6GYK - chains A and B of the 20 polymer chains in the assembly; structure by electron microscopy, 5.10 A resolution (low resolution: residue-level contacts below are approximate; hydrogen-bond / salt-bridge calls are withheld).

# Chain A
Protein: DNA-directed RNA polymerase II subunit RPB1
Organism: Saccharomyces cerevisiae (strain ATCC 204508 / S288c)
Notes: EC 2.7.7.6
UniProt: P04050 (RPB1_YEAST); residues 1-1733 here = UniProt positions 1-1733
Sequence (1733 residues; numbered 1 to 1733; the number before each row is that of its first residue):
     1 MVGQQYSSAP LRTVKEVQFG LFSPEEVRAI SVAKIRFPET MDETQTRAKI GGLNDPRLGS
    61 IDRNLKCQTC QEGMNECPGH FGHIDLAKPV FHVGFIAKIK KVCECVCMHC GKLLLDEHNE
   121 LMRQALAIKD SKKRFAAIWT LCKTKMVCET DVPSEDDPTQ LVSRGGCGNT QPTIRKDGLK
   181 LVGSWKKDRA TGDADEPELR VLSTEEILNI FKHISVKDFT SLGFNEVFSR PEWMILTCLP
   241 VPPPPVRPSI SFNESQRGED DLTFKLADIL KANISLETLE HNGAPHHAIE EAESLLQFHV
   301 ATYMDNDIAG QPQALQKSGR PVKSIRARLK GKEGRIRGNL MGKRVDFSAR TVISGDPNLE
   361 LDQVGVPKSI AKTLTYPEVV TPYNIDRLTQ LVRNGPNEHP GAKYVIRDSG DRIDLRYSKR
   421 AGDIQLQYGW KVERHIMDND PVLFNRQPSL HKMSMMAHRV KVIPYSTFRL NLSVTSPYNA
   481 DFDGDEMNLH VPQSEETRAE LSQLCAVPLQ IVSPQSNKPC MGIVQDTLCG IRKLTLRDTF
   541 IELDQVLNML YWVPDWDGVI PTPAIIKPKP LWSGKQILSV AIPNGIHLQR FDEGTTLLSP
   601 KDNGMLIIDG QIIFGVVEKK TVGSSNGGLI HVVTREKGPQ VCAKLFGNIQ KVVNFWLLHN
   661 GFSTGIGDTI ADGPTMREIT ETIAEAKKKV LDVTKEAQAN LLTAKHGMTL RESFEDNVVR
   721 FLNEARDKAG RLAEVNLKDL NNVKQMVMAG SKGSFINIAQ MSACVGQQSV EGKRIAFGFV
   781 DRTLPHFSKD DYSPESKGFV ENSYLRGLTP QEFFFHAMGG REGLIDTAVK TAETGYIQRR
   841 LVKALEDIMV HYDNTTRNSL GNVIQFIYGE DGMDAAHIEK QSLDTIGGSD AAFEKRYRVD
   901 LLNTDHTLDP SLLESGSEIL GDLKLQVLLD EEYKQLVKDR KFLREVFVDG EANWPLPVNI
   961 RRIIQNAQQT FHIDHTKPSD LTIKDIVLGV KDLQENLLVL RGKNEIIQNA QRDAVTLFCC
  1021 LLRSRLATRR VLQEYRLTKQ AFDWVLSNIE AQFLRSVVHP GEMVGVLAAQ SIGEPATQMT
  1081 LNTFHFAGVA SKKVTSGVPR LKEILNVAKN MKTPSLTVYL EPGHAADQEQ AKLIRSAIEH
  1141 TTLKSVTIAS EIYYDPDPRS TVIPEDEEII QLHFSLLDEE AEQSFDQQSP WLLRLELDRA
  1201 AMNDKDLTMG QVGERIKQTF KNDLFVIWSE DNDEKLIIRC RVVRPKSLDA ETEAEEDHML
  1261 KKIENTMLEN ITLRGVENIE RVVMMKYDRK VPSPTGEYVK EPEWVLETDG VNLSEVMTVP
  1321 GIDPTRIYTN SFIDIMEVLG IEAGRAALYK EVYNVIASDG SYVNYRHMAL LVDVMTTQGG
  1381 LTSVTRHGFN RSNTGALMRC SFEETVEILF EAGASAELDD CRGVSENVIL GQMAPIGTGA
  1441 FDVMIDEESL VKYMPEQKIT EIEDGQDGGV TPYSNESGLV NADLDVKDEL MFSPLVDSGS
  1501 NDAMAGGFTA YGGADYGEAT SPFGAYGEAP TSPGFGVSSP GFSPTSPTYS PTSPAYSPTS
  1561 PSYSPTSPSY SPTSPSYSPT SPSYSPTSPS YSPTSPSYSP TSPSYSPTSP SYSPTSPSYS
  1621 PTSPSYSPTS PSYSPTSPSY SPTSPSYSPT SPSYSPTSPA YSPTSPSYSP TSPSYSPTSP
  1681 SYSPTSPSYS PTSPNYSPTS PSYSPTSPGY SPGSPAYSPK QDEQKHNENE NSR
Not modelled in the structure: 1-2, 155-163, 188-196, 1080-1092, 1176-1186, 1244-1253, 1453-1733
Swiss-Prot annotation at these positions:
  - region: Pro248 to Asp260 (Lid loop), Asn306 to Lys323 (Rudder loop), Pro810 to Glu822 (Bridging helix)
  - binding site (Zn(2+)): Cys67, Cys70, Cys77, His80, Cys107, Cys110, Cys148, Cys167
  - binding site (Mg(2+)): Asp481, Asp483, Asp485
  - modified residue: Thr1471 (Phosphothreonine)
  - cross-link (Glycyl lysine isopeptide (Lys-Gly)): Lys695 (interchain with G-Cter in ubiquitin), Lys1246 (interchain with G-Cter in ubiquitin), Lys1350 (interchain with G-Cter in ubiquitin)
Ion coordination: Zn2+ site 1: Cys67, Cys70, Cys77, His80; Zn2+ site 2: Cys107, Cys110, Cys148, Cys167; Mg2+: Asp481, Asp485

# Chain B
Protein: DNA-directed RNA polymerase II subunit RPB2
Organism: Saccharomyces cerevisiae (strain ATCC 204508 / S288c)
Notes: EC 2.7.7.6
UniProt: P08518 (RPB2_YEAST); numbering as in UniProt (aligned over 1-1224)
Sequence (1224 residues; each row starts with the number of its first residue):
     1 MSDLANSEKY YDEDPYGFED ESAPITAEDS WAVISAFFRE KGLVSQQLDS FNQFVDYTLQ
    61 DIICEDSTLI LEQLAQHTTE SDNISRKYEI SFGKIYVTKP MVNESDGVTH ALYPQEARLR
   121 NLTYSSGLFV DVKKRTYEAI DVPGRELKYE LIAEESEDDS ESGKVFIGRL PIMLRSKNCY
   181 LSEATESDLY KLKECPFDMG GYFIINGSEK VLIAQERSAG NIVQVFKKAA PSPISHVAEI
   241 RSALEKGSRF ISTLQVKLYG REGSSARTIK ATLPYIKQDI PIVIIFRALG IIPDGEILEH
   301 ICYDVNDWQM LEMLKPCVED GFVIQDRETA LDFIGRRGTA LGIKKEKRIQ YAKDILQKEF
   361 LPHITQLEGF ESRKAFFLGY MINRLLLCAL DRKDQDDRDH FGKKRLDLAG PLLAQLFKTL
   421 FKKLTKDIFR YMQRTVEEAH DFNMKLAINA KTITSGLKYA LATGNWGEQK KAMSSRAGVS
   481 QVLNRYTYSS TLSHLRRTNT PIGRDGKLAK PRQLHNTHWG LVCPAETPEG QACGLVKNLS
   541 LMSCISVGTD PMPIITFLSE WGMEPLEDYV PHQSPDATRV FVNGVWHGVH RNPARLMETL
   601 RTLRRKGDIN PEVSMIRDIR EKELKIFTDA GRVYRPLFIV EDDESLGHKE LKVRKGHIAK
   661 LMATEYQDIE GGFEDVEEYT WSSLLNEGLV EYIDAEEEES ILIAMQPEDL EPAEANEEND
   721 LDVDPAKRIR VSHHATTFTH CEIHPSMILG VAASIIPFPD HNQSPRNTYQ SAMGKQAMGV
   781 FLTNYNVRMD TMANILYYPQ KPLGTTRAME YLKFRELPAG QNAIVAIACY SGYNQEDSMI
   841 MNQSSIDRGL FRSLFFRSYM DQEKKYGMSI TETFEKPQRT NTLRMKHGTY DKLDDDGLIA
   901 PGVRVSGEDV IIGKTTPISP DEEELGQRTA YHSKRDASTP LRSTENGIVD QVLVTTNQDG
   961 LKFVKVRVRT TKIPQIGDKF ASRHGQKGTI GITYRREDMP FTAEGIVPDL IINPHAIPSR
  1021 MTVAHLIECL LSKVAALSGN EGDASPFTDI TVEGISKLLR EHGYQSRGFE VMYNGHTGKK
  1081 LMAQIFFGPT YYQRLRHMVD DKIHARARGP MQVLTRQPVE GRSRDGGLRF GEMERDCMIA
  1141 HGAASFLKER LMEASDAFRV HICGICGLMT VIAKLNHNQF ECKGCDNKID IYQIHIPYAA
  1201 KLLFQELMAM NITPRLYTDR SRDF
Not modelled in the structure: 1-19, 77-83, 139-146, 152-162, 468-473, 503-508, 669-674, 715-722, 1224
Ion coordination: Zn2+: Cys1163, Cys1166, Cys1182, Cys1185

# Chain A / chain B interface
Residue-residue contacts (372; chain A residue first):
  Gln4(A) with Ala1157(B); Phe1158(B); Arg1159(B)
  Gln5(A) with Arg1159(B); Leu1175(B); Asn1176(B)
  Tyr6(A) with Leu1175(B)
  Ser7(A) with Arg1159(B); His1161(B); Phe1180(B); Gln1193(B)
  Ser8(A) with Asn1178(B)
  Ala9(A) with Ile1191(B); Gln1193(B)
  Pro10(A) with Ile1191(B); Tyr1192(B); Gln1193(B)
  Leu11(A) with Gln1193(B); His1195(B)
  Arg12(A) with Tyr1192(B); Gln1193(B); Ile1194(B); Thr1218(B)
  Thr13(A) with Thr1218(B)
  Val14(A) with Ile1194(B); Leu1216(B)
  Lys15(A) with Tyr1217(B); Thr1218(B); Arg1220(B)
  Glu16(A) with Arg1215(B); Leu1216(B); Tyr1217(B); Asp1219(B); Arg1220(B); Ser1221(B); Arg1222(B)
  Val17(A) with Arg1215(B); Leu1216(B)
  Gln18(A) with Thr1213(B); Pro1214(B); Arg1215(B)
  Phe19(A) with Thr1213(B)
  Gly20(A) with Ile1212(B); Thr1213(B)
  Leu21(A) with Asn1211(B); Thr1213(B)
  Phe22(A) with Leu1168(B); Met1208(B); Asn1211(B); Ile1212(B); Thr1213(B)
  Glu26(A) with Leu1168(B); Arg1215(B)
  Ala29(A) with Lys1183(B); Gly1184(B)
  Ile30(A) with Leu1168(B); Thr1170(B)
  Ser31(A) with Lys1183(B)
  Val32(A) with Lys1183(B)
  Thr46(A) with Asp921(B); Glu922(B)
  Asp62(A) with Leu925(B)
  Asn64(A) with Leu925(B); Gly926(B)
  Thr69(A) with Ile1172(B)
  Cys70(A) with Ala1173(B)
  Glu72(A) with Asn1176(B)
  Met74(A) with Arg1116(B)
  Asn75(A) with Arg1116(B); Phe1158(B)
  Glu76(A) with Phe1158(B); Arg1159(B)
  Pro78(A) with Lys1201(B); Gln1205(B)
  Phe81(A) with Met1208(B)
  Phe228(A) with Arg1215(B)
  Leu236(A) with Asn1211(B)
  Pro240(A) with Met1208(B); Asn1211(B)
  Pro242(A) with Ala1209(B)
  Pro245(A) with Tyr1198(B); Leu1202(B)
  Val246(A) with Leu1114(B); Gln1205(B); Glu1206(B)
  Pro248(A) with Val1113(B); Leu1114(B)
  Ser251(A) with Glu923(B)
  Asn253(A) with Tyr866(B)
  Glu254(A) with Ile918(B); Glu922(B); Glu923(B); Arg928(B)
  Ser255(A) with Tyr866(B); Ile870(B)
  Arg257(A) with Glu922(B)
  Met304(A) with Met1210(B)
  Ile325(A) with Glu1206(B)
  Arg326(A) with Met1210(B)
  Arg328(A) with Glu1206(B)
  Leu329(A) with Leu1203(B); Glu1206(B)
  Glu333(A) with Arg1129(B)
  Arg335(A) with Leu1114(B); Thr1115(B); Leu1202(B); Glu1206(B)
  Arg337(A) with Arg1129(B); Glu1132(B)
  Gly338(A) with Gln1117(B); Arg1129(B)
  Asn339(A) with Thr1115(B); Gln1117(B); Ala1199(B)
  Leu340(A) with Ala1200(B); Leu1203(B)
  Met341(A) with Gly1131(B); Glu1132(B); Arg1135(B)
  Gly342(A) with Phe1130(B); Gly1131(B)
  Lys343(A) with Gln1117(B); Arg1129(B); Phe1130(B); Leu1151(B); Ser1155(B); Asp1156(B)
  Arg344(A) with Gln1112(B); Pro1118(B); Val1119(B); Glu1120(B); Gly1127(B); Leu1128(B); Arg1129(B)
  Val345(A) with Gly1127(B); Leu1128(B); Phe1130(B); Arg1150(B)
  Asp346(A) with Arg1106(B); Met1111(B); Pro1118(B); Arg1150(B); Ala1154(B)
  Phe347(A) with Arg1106(B); Arg1108(B); Arg1150(B)
  Ser348(A) with Ala1105(B); Arg1106(B); Leu1128(B)
  Ala349(A) with His1104(B); Ala1105(B); Leu1128(B)
  Arg350(A) with Lys1102(B); Ile1103(B); His1104(B); Leu1128(B)
  Thr351(A) with Val1099(B); Ile1103(B)
  Val352(A) with Lys1102(B)
  Asp356(A) with Tyr833(B)
  Pro357(A) with Gly832(B); Tyr833(B)
  Asn358(A) with Tyr833(B)
  Ser369(A) with Ile1103(B)
  Ile370(A) with Ile1103(B)
  Thr373(A) with Ala1105(B); Ala1107(B)
  Leu374(A) with Ala1105(B); Arg1106(B); Ala1107(B)
  Thr375(A) with Arg1108(B)
  Glu433(A) with Arg1108(B)
  Leu443(A) with Met1138(B); Phe1146(B)
  Asn445(A) with Glu1134(B)
  Pro448(A) with Met1133(B)
  Ser449(A) with Met1133(B)
  His451(A) with Cys1137(B)
  Lys452(A) with Ala1140(B); His1141(B)
  Met455(A) with Glu1134(B); Cys1137(B); Met1138(B); His1141(B)
  Tyr465(A) with Ile976(B)
  Ser466(A) with Val1099(B); Ile1103(B)
  Thr467(A) with Gly977(B)
  Arg469(A) with Tyr833(B); Ile976(B); Gly991(B)
  Leu472(A) with Gln835(B); Glu836(B)
  Thr475(A) with Glu836(B)
  Ala480(A) with Glu836(B)
  Asp481(A) with Glu836(B)
  Phe482(A) with Gln835(B); Glu836(B); Asp837(B); Ser838(B)
  Asp483(A) with Lys987(B)
  Gly484(A) with Lys979(B); Thr989(B)
  Glu486(A) with Lys1102(B)
  Asn488(A) with Leu1128(B)
  His490(A) with Arg1150(B)
  Val491(A) with Arg1150(B)
  Pro492(A) with Phe1146(B); Arg1150(B)
  Gln493(A) with Glu1149(B)
  Ser494(A) with Glu1149(B)
  Thr497(A) with Ser1145(B); Phe1146(B); Glu1149(B)
  Glu500(A) with Ser1145(B)
  Leu501(A) with Phe1146(B)
  Cys505(A) with His1141(B)
  Val524(A) with Gln835(B)
  Gln525(A) with Gln835(B); Glu836(B); Asn1013(B); His1015(B)
  Asp526(A) with Cys829(B); Gln835(B); Asn1013(B); His1015(B)
  Thr527(A) with Gln835(B)
  Cys529(A) with His1015(B)
  Asn654(A) with Gln835(B)
  Leu658(A) with Tyr830(B); Asn1074(B); Leu1081(B)
  His659(A) with Asn1074(B); Thr1077(B); Leu1081(B)
  Asn660(A) with Leu1081(B); Met1082(B); Ala1083(B)
  Gly661(A) with Ala1083(B)
  Phe662(A) with Ala828(B); Cys829(B); Ile1085(B)
  Ser663(A) with Ile827(B); Phe1069(B); Gln1084(B); Ile1085(B); Phe1086(B)
  Thr664(A) with Pro1014(B); Phe1069(B); Phe1086(B)
  Gly665(A) with Leu1026(B); Phe1069(B); Phe1086(B)
  Ile666(A) with Leu1026(B); Leu1030(B); Arg1067(B)
  Ile670(A) with Arg1067(B)
  Asn742(A) with Phe1069(B)
  Met746(A) with Pro1018(B)
  Ser751(A) with His1015(B)
  Lys752(A) with His1015(B)
  Gly753(A) with Pro1018(B)
  Asn757(A) with Pro1018(B); Met1021(B)
  Gln760(A) with Gln763(B); Met1021(B)
  Met761(A) with Val1023(B)
  Glu771(A) with Gln513(B)
  Ala776(A) with Asn516(B)
  Gly778(A) with His515(B); Asn516(B); Thr517(B); Glu699(B)
  Phe779(A) with Asn516(B); Glu698(B); Glu699(B)
  Val780(A) with Glu699(B)
  Asp781(A) with Arg620(B)
  Arg782(A) with Glu698(B); Glu699(B); Ile701(B); Leu702(B)
  Thr783(A) with Asn516(B)
  Pro785(A) with Glu698(B); Ile701(B); Leu702(B); Ile703(B)
  His786(A) with Trp519(B); Leu702(B); Ile703(B); Met705(B)
  Phe787(A) with Leu702(B)
  Lys789(A) with Arg620(B)
  Glu801(A) with Ile729(B)
  Asn802(A) with Arg728(B); Ile729(B)
  Tyr804(A) with His761(B); Gln763(B)
  Leu805(A) with His761(B); Val1052(B)
  Arg806(A) with Ala726(B); Lys727(B); Arg728(B); Ile729(B); His761(B)
  Gly807(A) with Arg728(B); His761(B)
  Leu808(A) with Arg728(B); Asp760(B); Phe1047(B)
  Thr809(A) with Arg728(B); Ile729(B)
  Pro810(A) with Trp519(B); Met705(B); Pro745(B); Phe1047(B)
  Gln811(A) with Val731(B)
  Phe813(A) with Leu749(B); Pro759(B); Asn767(B)
  Phe814(A) with Leu514(B); His515(B); Asn516(B); Trp519(B)
  His816(A) with Gln763(B); Ser764(B)
  Ala817(A) with Pro524(B); Ser764(B)
  Met818(A) with Leu514(B); Asn516(B)
  Arg821(A) with Arg512(B); Leu514(B); Cys523(B); Pro524(B); Thr527(B)
  Leu824(A) with Tyr769(B)
  Ile825(A) with Arg512(B); Gln513(B)
  Val842(A) with Asp1136(B)
  Glu846(A) with Arg1135(B)
  Met1063(A) with Ile1139(B)
  Val1066(A) with Asp1136(B); Ala1140(B)
  Gln1070(A) with Ala1140(B)
  Asn1265(A) with Gly263(B); Ser265(B)
  Glu1269(A) with Gly263(B); Ser264(B)
  Leu1409(A) with Leu1207(B)
  Phe1410(A) with Met1210(B)
  Asp1420(A) with Arg1220(B); Arg1222(B)
  Arg1422(A) with Arg1222(B)
  Val1424(A) with Ile1139(B)
  Val1428(A) with Arg1135(B); Leu1151(B)
  Ile1429(A) with Pro1197(B); Ala1200(B)
  Leu1430(A) with His1195(B); Ile1196(B); Pro1197(B)
  Gly1431(A) with Lys1148(B); Met1152(B)
  Gln1432(A) with Lys1148(B)
  Met1433(A) with Ala1144(B); Ser1145(B); Lys1148(B)
  Ile1436(A) with Gly1142(B); Ala1144(B)
  Gly1437(A) with Gly1142(B)
  Thr1438(A) with Gly1142(B); Ala1144(B)
Other interface residues (no listed pair), chain A (213 interface residues in all): Val27, Gln71, Cys77, Gly79, His92, Phe95, Val227, Cys238, Gln256, Tyr303, Ile336, Gly355, Pro367, Gln447, Leu450, Leu489, Leu504, Gln545, Leu657, Ile775, Phe777, Leu784, Ser788, Asp790, Phe815, Gly820, Gln838, Arg839, Leu1418, Ala1434
Other interface residues (no listed pair), chain B (197 interface residues in all): Lys510, His518, Ala525, Cys533, Ala704, His734, Ala735, Phe738, Asn762, Pro765, Thr768, Ser831, Arg935, Gln975, Gly988, Ile992, Thr993, Ser1019, Glu1053, Ser1056, Ser1066, Lys1079, Gly1109, Leu1147, Val1160, Lys1174, Phe1204, Asp1223

# Summary
213 residues of chain A face 197 of chain B across their interface. Cys67(A), Cys70(A), Cys77(A) and His80(A)
coordinate Zn2+ site 1. Cys107(A), Cys110(A), Cys148(A) and Cys167(A) form the Zn2+ site 2. From UniProt: 8
Zn2+-binding residues and 3 Mg2+-binding residues on chain A.
Chain A is DNA-directed RNA polymerase II subunit RPB1 and chain B is DNA-directed RNA polymerase II subunit
RPB2, both from Saccharomyces cerevisiae (strain ATCC 204508 / S288c); the structure, Structure of a yeast
closed complex (core CC1), was determined by electron microscopy together with 6GYL and 6GYM from the same
study.
